Entry 6XCO (X-ray diffraction, 2.90 A resolution); this record covers chains A and D of the 4 polymer chains in the assembly.

Chain A:
Name: MHC class II HLA-DQ-alpha chain
Source organism: Homo sapiens
UniProtKB: Q30069 (Q30069_HUMAN); the construct lacks a stretch of the UniProt sequence, so the offset changes along the chain: -1 to 9 = UniProt 1-11; 10-181 = UniProt 13-184
Chain sequence (193 residues; each row starts with the number of its first residue; numbers below 1 keep their minus sign (Glu-1 is residue -1)):
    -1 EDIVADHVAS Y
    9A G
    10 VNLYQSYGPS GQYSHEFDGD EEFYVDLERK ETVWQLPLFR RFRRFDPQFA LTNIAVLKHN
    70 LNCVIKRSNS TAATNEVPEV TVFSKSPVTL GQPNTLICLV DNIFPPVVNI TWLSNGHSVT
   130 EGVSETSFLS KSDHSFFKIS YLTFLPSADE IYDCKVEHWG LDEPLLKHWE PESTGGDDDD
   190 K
Not modelled in the structure: -1, 181-190
Disulfides: Cys107-Cys163
Glycans and other covalent adducts: N-acetylglucosamine (NAG) linked to Asn78, Asn118
Sequence notes: engineered mutation Cys72 (Ile75 in Q30069); expression tag (182-190)

Chain D:
Name: T-CELL-RECEPTOR, A1.9-alpha chain
Source organism: Homo sapiens
Chain sequence (205 residues; each row starts with the number of its first residue; note: 16 numbers in that range are skipped by the numbering (no residue carries them; nothing is unmodelled there); numbering starts at 0):
     0 MEDQVTQSPE ALRLQEGESS SLNCSYTVSG
    36 LRGLFWYRQD PGKGPEFLFT LYSA
    63 GEEKEK
    74 ERLKATLTK
    85 KESFLHITAP KPEDSATYLC AVQAGGNNRL AFGKGNQVVV IPNIQNPDPA VYQLRDSKSS
   145 DKSVCLFTDF DSQTNVSQSK DSDVYITDKC VLDMRSMDFK SNSAVAWSNK SDFACANAFN
   205 NSIIPEDTFF PSPESS
Not modelled in the structure: 0-2, 164-165, 208-220
Disulfides: Cys23-Cys104, Cys149-Cys199

How chain A and chain D interact:
Pairs across the interface (9; chain A residue first):
  Arg53(A) with Ser28(D)
  Asp55(A) with Gly109(D); Gly110(D), hydrogen bond (side chain-backbone); Asn111(D)
  Gln57(A) with Gly110(D)
  Phe58(A) with Gly109(D); Gly110(D)
  Thr61(A) with Gly110(D), hydrogen bond (side chain-backbone); Asn112(D)
Interface residues without a listed pair, chain D (6 interface residues in all): Arg37

Summary:
Chain A and chain D form an interface of 5 and 6 residues respectively; the contacts include 2 hydrogen bonds.
Among the polar pairs are Asp55(A)-Gly110(D) and Thr61(A)-Gly110(D). N-acetylglucosamine is covalently linked
to Asn78(A) and Asn118(A).
Here chain A is MHC class II HLA-DQ-alpha chain and chain D is T-CELL-RECEPTOR, A1.9-alpha chain, both from
Homo sapiens. Entry 6XCO (Immune receptor complex) was determined by X-ray diffraction together with 6XC9 and
6XCP from the same study.
